3CR3 - chains A and D of the 4 polymer chains in the assembly; structure by X-ray diffraction, 2.10 A resolution.

== Chain A ==
Name: PTS-dependent dihydroxyacetone kinase, ADP-binding subunit dhaL
Organism: Lactococcus lactis subsp. lactis
Notes: EC 2.7.-.-
UniProtKB: Q9CIV7 (DHAL_LACLA); residue numbers follow UniProt; this construct covers 2-192
Amino-acid sequence (192 residues; row label = number of the first residue in the row):
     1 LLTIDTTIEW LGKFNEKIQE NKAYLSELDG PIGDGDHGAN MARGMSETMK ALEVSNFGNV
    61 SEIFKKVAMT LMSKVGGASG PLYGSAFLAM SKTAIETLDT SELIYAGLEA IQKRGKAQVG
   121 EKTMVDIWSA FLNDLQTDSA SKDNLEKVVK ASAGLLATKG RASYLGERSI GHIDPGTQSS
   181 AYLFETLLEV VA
Construct notes: insertion (1)
Modified residues: Mse-41, Mse-45, Mse-49, Mse-69, Mse-72, Mse-90, Mse-124 (selenomethionine; parent Met)
Metal / ion sites: Mg2+ site 1: Asp-29, Asp-34, Asp-36 (together with ADP); Mg2+ site 2: Asp-34, Asp-36 (together with ADP)
Small-molecule neighbours: ADP (adenosine-5'-diphosphate): Asp-29, Asp-34, Asp-36, His-37, Asn-40, Gly-77, Ala-78, Ser-79, Leu-82, Ile-111, Gly-115, Ala-117, Thr-123, Mse-124, Val-125, Lys-159, Gly-160, Arg-161, Asp-174, Pro-175, Gly-176, Thr-177
UniProt features mapped onto this chain:
  - binding site (Mg(2+)): Asp-29, Asp-34, Asp-36
  - binding site (ADP): His-37 to Asn-40, Ala-78, Ser-79, Gly-115, Mse-124, Arg-161, Asp-174 to Gly-176
  - mutagenesis: Arg-114 (R114A: Reduces activity 3-fold; R114E: Reduces activity 100-fold), Arg-161 (R161A: Loss of activity), Tyr-164 (Y164A: Reduces activity about 20-fold)

== Chain D ==
Name: PTS-dependent dihydroxyacetone kinase, phosphotransferase subunit dhaM
Organism: Lactococcus lactis subsp. lactis
Notes: EC 2.7.1.-
UniProtKB: Q9CIV6 (DHAM_LACLA); residue numbers follow UniProt; this construct covers 3-123
Amino-acid sequence (121 residues; numbered 3 to 123; the number before each row is that of its first residue):
     3 YGIVIVSHSP EIASGLKKLI REVAKNISLT AIGGLENGEI GTSFDRVMNA IEENEADNLL
    63 TFFDLGSARM NLDLVSEMTD KELTIFNVPL IEGAYTASAL LEAGATFEAI KEQLEKMLIE
   123 K
Modified residues: Mse-50, Mse-72, Mse-80, Mse-119 (selenomethionine; parent Met)
UniProt features mapped onto this chain:
  - active site: His-10 (Tele-phosphohistidine intermediate)

== Chain A / chain D interface ==
Contacting residue pairs (14; chain A residue first):
  Gly-33(A) / Val-25(D)
  Asp-34(A) / Glu-24(D)
  Asp-34(A) / Val-25(D)
  Arg-161(A) / Val-25(D)
  Arg-161(A) / Tyr-97(D)  hydrogen bond
  Tyr-164(A) / Tyr-97(D)  hydrophobic
  Tyr-164(A) / Thr-98(D)
  Tyr-164(A) / Leu-102(D)
  Leu-165(A) / Ala-101(D)
  Leu-165(A) / Leu-102(D)
  Leu-165(A) / Ala-105(D)  hydrophobic
  Arg-168(A) / Ala-105(D)
  Arg-168(A) / Gly-106(D)  hydrogen bond (side chain-backbone)
  Arg-168(A) / Ala-107(D)
Interface residues without a listed pair, chain A (7 interface residues in all): Gly-166
Interface residues without a listed pair, chain D (11 interface residues in all): Leu-21, Thr-108

== In short ==
The interface between chain A and chain D involves 7 residues on one side and 11 on the other, with 2 hydrogen
bonds. Polar pairs include Arg-161(A)/Tyr-97(D) and Arg-168(A)/Gly-106(D). Chain A binds ADP.
Chain A is PTS-dependent dihydroxyacetone kinase, ADP-binding subunit dhaL and chain D is PTS-dependent
dihydroxyacetone kinase, phosphotransferase subunit dhaM, both from Lactococcus lactis subsp. lactis; the
structure, Structure of a transient complex between Dha-kinase subunits DhaM and DhaL from Lactococcus lactis,
was determined by X-ray diffraction.
